Entry 3OBB (X-ray diffraction, 2.20 A resolution); this record covers chain A.

[Chain A]
Name: Probable 3-hydroxyisobutyrate dehydrogenase
Source organism: Pseudomonas aeruginosa
Notes: EC 1.1.1.276
UniProt: Q9I5I6 (Q9I5I6_PSEAE); numbering as in UniProt (aligned over 1-298)
Amino-acid sequence (300 residues; numbered -1 to 298; the number before each row is that of its first residue; numbers below 1 keep their minus sign (Gly-1 is residue -1)):
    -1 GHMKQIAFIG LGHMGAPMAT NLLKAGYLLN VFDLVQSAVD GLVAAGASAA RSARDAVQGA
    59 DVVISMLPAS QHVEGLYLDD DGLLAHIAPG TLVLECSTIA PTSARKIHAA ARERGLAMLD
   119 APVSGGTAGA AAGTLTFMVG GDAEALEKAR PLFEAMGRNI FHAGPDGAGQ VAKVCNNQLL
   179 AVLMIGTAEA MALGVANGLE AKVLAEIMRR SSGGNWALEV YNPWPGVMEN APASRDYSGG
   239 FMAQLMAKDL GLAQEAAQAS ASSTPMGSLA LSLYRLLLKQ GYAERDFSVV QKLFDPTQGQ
Not modelled in the structure: -1 to 0, 88, 297-298
Sequence notes: expression tag (-1 to 0)
Modified / non-standard residues: Mse1, Mse12, Mse16, Mse64, Mse116, Mse136, Mse154, Mse182, Mse189, Mse206, Mse226, Mse240, Mse244, Mse264 (selenomethionine; parent Met)
Swiss-Prot annotation at these positions:
  - active site: Lys171
  - binding site (NAD(+)): Leu65, Pro66, Thr96, Lys246
  - mutagenesis: Thr96 (T96A: Almost abolished activity), Ser122 (S122A: Strongly reduced activity), Lys171 (K171A: Strongly reduced activity), Asn175 (N175A: Strongly reduced activity), Trp214 (W214A: Almost abolished activity), Tyr219 (Y219A: Strongly reduced activity), Lys246 (K246A: Almost abolished activity), Asp247 (D247A: Almost abolished activity)
What the authors report for this chain:
  - binding site for the ligand EPE: Lys171, Asn175, Tyr219, Asp247
  - catalytic residues: Lys171, Asn175 (proposed by the authors, not directly observed)
  - contacts within the chain: Thr96-Lys171 (hydrogen bond)
  - mutagenesis - T96A, S122A, N175A, W214A, Y219A, K246A, D247A: decreased catalytic activity
  - mutagenesis - K171A: abolished catalytic activity
  - self-association interface (contacts with another copy of this molecule): Arg208

[Summary]
UniProt lists active-site residue Lys171, 4 NAD+-binding residues and 8 mutagenesis sites. From the paper:
catalytic residues Lys171 and Asn175; T96A, S122A and N175A, among others, reduce catalytic activity; 8
substitutions were tested in all.
Chain A is Probable 3-hydroxyisobutyrate dehydrogenase (Pseudomonas aeruginosa); the structure, Crystal
structure of a possible 3-hydroxyisobutyrate Dehydrogenase from pseudomonas aeruginosa pao1, was determined by
X-ray diffraction together with 3Q3C from the same study.
